PDB entry 8B6J | electron microscopy, 2.80 A resolution | chains e and i of the 24 polymer chains in the assembly

Chain e:
Molecule: Rieske iron-sulfur protein, ubiquinol-cytochrome C reductase iron-sulfur subunit
Organism: Tetrahymena thermophila SB210
Reference sequence: I7MIC7 (I7MIC7_TETTS); numbering as in UniProt (aligned over 1-269)
Chain sequence (269 residues; numbered 1 to 269; the number before each row is that of its first residue):
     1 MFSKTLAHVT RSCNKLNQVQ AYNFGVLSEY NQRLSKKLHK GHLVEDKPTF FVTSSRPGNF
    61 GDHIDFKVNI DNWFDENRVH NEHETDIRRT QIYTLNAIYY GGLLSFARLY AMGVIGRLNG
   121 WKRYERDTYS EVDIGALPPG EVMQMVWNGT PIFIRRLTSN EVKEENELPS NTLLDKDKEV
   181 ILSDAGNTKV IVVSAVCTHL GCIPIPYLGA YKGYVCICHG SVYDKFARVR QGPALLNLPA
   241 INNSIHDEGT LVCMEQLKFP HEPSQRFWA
Unresolved in the structure: 1-24
Metal / ion sites: 2Fe-2S cluster Fe: Cys197, His199, Cys202, Cys216, Cys218, His219
Small-molecule neighbours:
  - 2Fe-2S cluster (FES): Cys197, His199, Leu200, Cys202, Cys216, Cys218, His219, Ser221
  - 1,2-diacyl-sn-glycero-3-phosphocholine (PC1), molecule 1: Tyr93, Asn96, Tyr100, Leu103, Leu104
  - 1,2-diacyl-sn-glycero-3-phosphocholine (PC1), molecule 2: Gly102, Ser105, Phe106, Leu109, Met112, Gly113, Gln265, Arg266, Trp268
  - 1,2-diacyl-sn-glycero-3-phosphocholine (PC1), molecule 3: Ile115, Asn119, Gly120, Trp121, Lys122

Chain i:
Molecule: Transmembrane protein, putative
Organism: Tetrahymena thermophila SB210
Reference sequence: I7MM45 (I7MM45_TETTS); numbering as in UniProt (aligned over 1-119)
Chain sequence (119 residues; each row starts with the number of its first residue):
     1 MVYGKLIFNN IKEYTPSWIK TIPYSQVTKP ILRKQPQIVG KINADPKVKK FWVFLRENVQ
    61 YYPFLWQFFI LGTSFVWFHV CYDPWLAIYQ ANNAHRSLET ALTKEKAHKK KLAEQEESE
Unresolved in the structure: 1, 119
Small-molecule neighbours:
  - 1,2-diacyl-sn-glycero-3-phosphocholine (PC1), molecule 1: Gln60, Pro63, Trp66, Gln67, Ile70
  - 1,2-diacyl-sn-glycero-3-phosphocholine (PC1), molecule 2: Tyr61, Tyr62, Pro63, Phe64
  - 1,2-diacyl-sn-glycero-3-phosphocholine (PC1), molecule 3: Trp77, Phe78, Cys81, Tyr82

Interface between chain e and chain i:
Residue-residue contacts - 52 pairs, chain e then chain i:
  Gly25(e) with Lys41(i)
  Phe50(e) with Ile22(i), hydrophobic; Val27(i); Thr28(i), hydrogen bond (backbone-backbone)
  Phe51(e) with Thr28(i)
  Val52(e) with Val27(i), hydrophobic
  Asp62(e) with Thr21(i); Ile22(i)
  His63(e) with Thr21(i); Ile22(i), hydrogen bond (backbone-backbone)
  Ile64(e) with Thr15(i); Ile19(i), hydrophobic; Lys20(i)
  Asp65(e) with Lys20(i), hydrogen bond (backbone-backbone); Ile22(i)
  His80(e) with Gln35(i), hydrogen bond; Pro36(i); Gln37(i); Ile38(i)
  Asn81(e) with Gln37(i)
  His83(e) with Lys34(i), hydrogen bond; Gln37(i), hydrogen bond
  Glu84(e) with Gln37(i), hydrogen bond; Lys49(i), salt bridge
  Asp86(e) with Arg56(i), salt bridge
  Ile87(e) with Trp52(i), hydrophobic
  Thr90(e) with Trp52(i); Leu55(i); Arg56(i); Gln60(i), hydrogen bond
  Gln91(e) with Asn43(i); Trp52(i)
  Tyr93(e) with Gln60(i); Trp66(i)
  Thr94(e) with Trp52(i); Trp66(i)
  Ala97(e) with Phe69(i), hydrophobic; Ile70(i), hydrophobic; Thr73(i), hydrogen bond (backbone-side chain)
  Ile98(e) with Trp77(i), hydrogen bond (backbone-side chain)
  Gly101(e) with Ile70(i); Thr73(i); Ser74(i)
  Gly102(e) with Trp77(i)
  Leu104(e) with Ile70(i), hydrophobic
  Ser105(e) with Ser74(i); Phe78(i)
  Arg108(e) with Phe78(i)
  Trp268(e) with Tyr82(i); Leu86(i), hydrophobic; Gln90(i)
  Ala269(e) with Tyr89(i), hydrophobic
Interface residues without a listed pair, chain e (33 interface residues in all): Thr49, Phe66, Arg78, Val79, Tyr100, Leu109
Interface residues without a listed pair, chain i (33 interface residues in all): Tyr3, Val53, Asn93

In short:
The chain e/chain i interface involves 33 residues from each chain, with 10 hydrogen bonds and 2 salt bridges.
Polar contacts include Glu84(e)-Lys49(i), Asp86(e)-Arg56(i) and His80(e)-Gln35(i). 2
1,2-diacyl-sn-glycero-3-phosphocholine molecules are bound between chain e and chain i.
Chain e is Rieske iron-sulfur protein, ubiquinol-cytochrome C reductase iron-sulfur subunit and chain i is
Transmembrane protein, putative, both from Tetrahymena thermophila SB210; the structure, Cryo-EM structure of
cytochrome bc1 complex (complex-III) from respiratory supercomplex of Tetrahymena thermophila, was determined
by electron microscopy, deposited together with 8B6F and 8B6H.
